PDB entry 4ZNT | X-ray diffraction, 1.90 A resolution | chains A and B of the 4 polymer chains in the assembly

Chain A (and B):
Protein: Estrogen receptor
Source organism: Homo sapiens
Notes: fragment: ligand-binding domain; chain B of this document is another copy of the same molecule, construct and numbering; everything in this record applies to it too
UniProtKB: P03372 (ESR1_HUMAN); numbering as in UniProt (aligned over 301-559)
Amino-acid sequence (259 residues; row label = number of the first residue in the row):
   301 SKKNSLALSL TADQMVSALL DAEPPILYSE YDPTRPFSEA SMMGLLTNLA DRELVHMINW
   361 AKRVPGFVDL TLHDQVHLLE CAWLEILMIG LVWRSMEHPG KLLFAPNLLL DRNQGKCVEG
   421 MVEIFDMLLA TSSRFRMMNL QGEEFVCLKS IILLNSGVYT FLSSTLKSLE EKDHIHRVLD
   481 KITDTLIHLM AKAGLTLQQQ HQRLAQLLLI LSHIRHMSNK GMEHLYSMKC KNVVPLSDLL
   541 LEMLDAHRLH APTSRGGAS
Unresolved in the structure: 301-304, 332-335, 462-471, 531, 549-559 (chain B: 301-304, 462-464, 528-535, 549-559)
Differences from the reference sequence: engineered mutation Ser537 (Tyr in P03372)
Ligand contacts: OBB (3-bromophenyl (1S,2R,4S)-5,6-bis(4-hydroxyphenyl)-7-oxabicyclo[2.2.1]hept-5-ene-2-sulfonate): Met343, Leu346, Thr347, Ala350, Glu353, Leu384, Leu387, Met388, Leu391, Arg394, Phe404, Val418, Glu419, Gly420, Met421, Ile424, Phe425, Leu428, Met517, Gly521, His524, Leu525, Met528, Leu540

Interface between chain A and chain B:
Pairs across the interface (56):
  Arg434(A) - Tyr459(B)  hydrogen bond
  Arg434(A) - His476(B)
  Ile451(A) - Leu509(B)  hydrophobic
  Asn455(A) - Leu509(B)
  Asn455(A) - His513(B)  hydrogen bond (backbone-side chain)
  Ser456(A) - His513(B)
  Val458(A) - His513(B)
  Tyr459(A) - Arg434(B)  hydrogen bond
  Tyr459(A) - Ile510(B)
  Tyr459(A) - His513(B)
  His476(A) - Arg434(B)
  Asp480(A) - Gln502(B)
  Asp480(A) - Gln506(B)  hydrogen bond
  Thr483(A) - His501(B)
  Thr483(A) - Ala505(B)
  Asp484(A) - Gln498(B)  hydrogen bond
  Asp484(A) - Gln502(B)  hydrogen bond
  Ile487(A) - His501(B)
  Leu497(A) - Leu497(B)  hydrophobic
  Gln498(A) - Asp484(B)  hydrogen bond
  His501(A) - Thr483(B)
  His501(A) - Asp484(B)  salt bridge
  His501(A) - Ile487(B)
  His501(A) - His501(B)  hydrogen bond
  His501(A) - Leu504(B)
  Gln502(A) - Asp480(B)
  Gln502(A) - Asp484(B)  hydrogen bond
  Leu504(A) - His501(B)
  Ala505(A) - Thr483(B)
  Ala505(A) - Leu508(B)  hydrophobic
  Gln506(A) - Asp480(B)  hydrogen bond
  Leu508(A) - Ala505(B)  hydrophobic
  Leu509(A) - Ile451(B)  hydrophobic
  Leu509(A) - Asn455(B)
  Leu509(A) - Leu511(B)  hydrophobic
  Ile510(A) - Tyr459(B)
  Leu511(A) - Leu509(B)  hydrophobic
  Leu511(A) - Ser512(B)  hydrogen bond (backbone-side chain)
  Ser512(A) - Leu511(B)  hydrogen bond (side chain-backbone)
  Ser512(A) - Ser512(B)  hydrogen bond (side chain-backbone)
  Ser512(A) - Arg515(B)  hydrogen bond
  His513(A) - Asn455(B)  hydrogen bond (side chain-backbone)
  His513(A) - Ser456(B)
  His513(A) - Val458(B)
  His513(A) - Tyr459(B)
  His513(A) - Arg515(B)
  Arg515(A) - Ser512(B)  hydrogen bond
  Arg515(A) - His513(B)
  Arg515(A) - His516(B)
  His516(A) - Arg515(B)
  His516(A) - Asn519(B)  hydrogen bond
  Asn519(A) - His516(B)  hydrogen bond
  Asn519(A) - Asn519(B)  hydrogen bond
  Glu523(A) - Glu523(B)
  Glu523(A) - Tyr526(B)  hydrogen bond
  Tyr526(A) - Glu523(B)  hydrogen bond
Other interface residues (no listed pair), chain A (35 interface residues in all): Ala430, Gly457, Thr460, Leu479, Gln500, Lys520
Other interface residues (no listed pair), chain B (33 interface residues in all): Met427, Ala430, Leu479, His547

In short:
The interface between chain A and chain B involves 35 residues on one side and 33 on the other; the contacts
include 21 hydrogen bonds and 1 salt bridge. Among the polar pairs are His501(A)-Asp484(B),
Arg434(A)-Tyr459(B) and Asn455(A)-His513(B). Bound to chain A: compound OBB.
Both chains are Estrogen receptor (Homo sapiens). Entry 4ZNT (Crystal Structure of the ER-alpha Ligand-binding
Domain (Y537S) in complex with a 3-Bromo-substituted OBHS derivative) was determined by X-ray diffraction,
deposited together with 4ZN7, 4ZNH, 4ZNS, 4ZNU, 4ZNV, 4ZNW and 50 further entries.
